Entry 6GGM (X-ray diffraction, 2.73 A resolution); this record covers chains A and B of the 3 polymer chains in the assembly.

[Chain A]
Molecule: MHC class I antigen
Organism: Homo sapiens
UniProt: E2G051 (E2G051_HUMAN); residues 1-274 here correspond to UniProt positions 22-295 (UniProt number = residue number + 21)
Amino-acid sequence (274 residues; each row starts with the number of its first residue):
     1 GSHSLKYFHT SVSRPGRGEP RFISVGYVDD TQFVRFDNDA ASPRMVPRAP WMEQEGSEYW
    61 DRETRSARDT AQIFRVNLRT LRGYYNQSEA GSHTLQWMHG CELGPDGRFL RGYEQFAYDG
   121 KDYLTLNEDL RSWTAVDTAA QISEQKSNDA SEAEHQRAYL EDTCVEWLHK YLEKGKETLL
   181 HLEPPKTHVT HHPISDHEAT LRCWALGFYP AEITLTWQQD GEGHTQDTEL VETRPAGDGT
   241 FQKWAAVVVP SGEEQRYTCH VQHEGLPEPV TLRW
Cystine bridges: Cys101-Cys164, Cys203-Cys259
Metal / ion sites: Zn2+ site 1: Glu152, His155 (shared with 1 residue of chain P); Zn2+ site 2: His181, Glu183 (shared with 2 residues of chain C); Zn2+ site 3: Asp196 (shared with 1 residue of chain C)

[Chain B]
Molecule: Beta-2-microglobulin
Organism: Homo sapiens
UniProt: P61769 (B2MG_HUMAN); residues 2-100 here correspond to UniProt positions 21-119 (UniProt number = residue number + 19)
Amino-acid sequence (100 residues; row label = number of the first residue in the row):
     1 MIQRTPKIQV YSRHPAENGK SNFLNCYVSG FHPSDIEVDL LKNGERIEKV EHSDLSFSKD
    61 WSFYLLYYTE FTPTEKDEYA CRVNHVTLSQ PKIVKWDRDM
Construct notes: initiating methionine (1)
Cystine bridges: Cys26-Cys81

[How chain A and chain B interact]
Contacting residue pairs (58):
  Lys6(A) with Lys59(B)
  Phe8(A) with Ser56(B); Phe57(B), hydrophobic
  His9(A) with Phe57(B)
  Thr10(A) with Leu55(B); Phe57(B); Phe63(B)
  Val12(A) with Ser34(B)
  Val25(A) with Asp54(B); Leu55(B); Ser56(B)
  Tyr27(A) with Ser56(B); Tyr64(B), hydrogen bond
  Gln32(A) with Asp54(B), hydrogen bond
  Arg35(A) with Asp54(B), salt bridge
  Arg48(A) with Asp54(B), salt bridge
  His93(A) with Met1(B)
  Gln96(A) with His32(B), hydrogen bond; Phe57(B); Trp61(B), hydrogen bond (side chain-backbone); Phe63(B)
  Trp97(A) with Phe57(B)
  Met98(A) with Phe57(B), hydrophobic; Lys59(B); Trp61(B), hydrophobic
  Gln115(A) with Trp61(B)
  Phe116(A) with Trp61(B)
  Ala117(A) with Trp61(B), hydrophobic
  Asp119(A) with Met1(B); Ile2(B), hydrogen bond (backbone-backbone); His32(B)
  Gly120(A) with Ile2(B); His32(B); Trp61(B)
  Lys121(A) with Ile2(B)
  Asp122(A) with Trp61(B), hydrogen bond
  His192(A) with Asp99(B)
  Arg202(A) with Asp99(B), hydrogen bond (side chain-backbone)
  Trp204(A) with Asp99(B); Met100(B)
  Val231(A) with Gln9(B)
  Glu232(A) with Gln9(B), hydrogen bond (backbone-side chain); Tyr27(B), hydrogen bond; Ser29(B), hydrogen bond
  Arg234(A) with Gln9(B), hydrogen bond; Tyr11(B); Met100(B), hydrogen bond (side chain-backbone)
  Pro235(A) with Tyr11(B), hydrogen bond (backbone-side chain); Tyr27(B)
  Ala236(A) with Arg13(B), hydrogen bond (backbone-side chain); Asn25(B), hydrogen bond (backbone-side chain)
  Gly237(A) with Arg13(B), hydrogen bond (backbone-side chain); Leu66(B)
  Asp238(A) with Arg13(B)
  Gln242(A) with Tyr11(B); Ser12(B), hydrogen bond (side chain-backbone); Arg13(B), hydrogen bond (side chain-backbone)
  Trp244(A) with Met100(B), hydrogen bond (side chain-backbone)
Also at the interface, not in a pair above, chain A (38 interface residues in all): Ile23, Ser92, Thr94, Leu206, Thr233
Also at the interface, not in a pair above, chain B (27 interface residues in all): Lys7, His14, Pro15, Ser58, Asp60

[In short]
38 residues of chain A and 27 residues of chain B are in contact; the contacts include 19 hydrogen bonds and 2
salt bridges. Polar contacts include Arg35(A)-Asp54(B), Arg48(A)-Asp54(B) and Tyr27(A)-Tyr64(B). The Zn2+ site
1 is built by Glu152(A) and His155(A).
Chain A is MHC class I antigen and chain B is Beta-2-microglobulin, both from Homo sapiens; the structure,
HLA-E*01:03 in complex with the Mtb44 peptide variant: Mtb44*P2-Phe, was determined by X-ray diffraction (same
publication as 6GH1, 6GH4, 6GHN and 6GL1).
